PDB entry 7WTR | electron microscopy, 3.50 A resolution | chains C2 and CC of the 19 polymer chains in the assembly

Chain C2:
Molecule: 18S rRNA
Organism: Saccharomyces cerevisiae
Sequence (1800 nucleotides; row label = number of the first residue in the row):
     1 UAUCUGGUUGAUCCUGCCAGUAGUCAUAUGCUUGUCUCAAAGAUUAAGCC
    51 AUGCAUGUCUAAGUAUAAGCAAUUUAUACAGUGAAACUGCGAAUGGCUCA
   101 UUAAAUCAGUUAUCGUUUAUUUGAUAGUUCCUUUACUACAUGGUAUAACU
   151 GUGGUAAUUCUAGAGCUAAUACAUGCUUAAAAUCUCGACCCUUUGGAAGA
   201 GAUGUAUUUAUUAGAUAAAAAAUCAAUGUCUUCGGACUCUUUGAUGAUUC
   251 AUAAUAACUUUUCGAAUCGCAUGGCCUUGUGCUGGCGAUGGUUCAUUCAA
   301 AUUUCUGCCCUAUCAACUUUCGAUGGUAGGAUAGUGGCCUACCAUGGUUU
   351 CAACGGGUAACGGGGAAUAAGGGUUCGAUUCCGGAGAGGGAGCCUGAGAA
   401 ACGGCUACCACAUCCAAGGAAGGCAGCAGGCGCGCAAAUUACCCAAUCCU
   451 AAUUCAGGGAGGUAGUGACAAUAAAUAACGAUACAGGGCCCAUUCGGGUC
   501 UUGUAAUUGGAAUGAGUACAAUGUAAAUACCUUAACGAGGAACAAUUGGA
   551 GGGCAAGUCUGGUGCCAGCAGCCGCGGUAAUUCCAGCUCCAAUAGCGUAU
   601 AUUAAAGUUGUUGCAGUUAAAAAGCUCGUAGUUGAACUUUGGGCCCGGUU
   651 GGCCGGUCCGAUUUUUUCGUGUACUGGAUUUCCAACGGGGCCUUUCCUUC
   701 UGGCUAACCUUGAGUCCUUGUGGCUCUUGGCGAACCAGGACUUUUACUUU
   751 GAAAAAAUUAGAGUGUUCAAAGCAGGCGUAUUGCUCGAAUAUAUUAGCAU
   801 GGAAUAAUAGAAUAGGACGUUUGGUUCUAUUUUGUUGGUUUCUAGGACCA
   851 UCGUAAUGAUUAAUAGGGACGGUCGGGGGCAUCAGUAUUCAAUUGUCAGA
   901 GGUGAAAUUCUUGGAUUUAUUGAAGACUAACUACUGCGAAAGCAUUUGCC
   951 AAGGACGUUUUCAUUAAUCAAGAACGAAAGUUAGGGGAUCGAAGAUGAUC
  1001 AGAUACCGUCGUAGUCUUAACCAUAAACUAUGCCGACUAGGGAUCGGGUG
  1051 GUGUUUUUUUAAUGACCCACUCGGCACCUUACGAGAAAUCAAAGUCUUUG
  1101 GGUUCUGGGGGGAGUAUGGUCGCAAGGCUGAAACUUAAAGGAAUUGACGG
  1151 AAGGGCACCACCAGGAGUGGAGCCUGCGGCUUAAUUUGACUCAACACGGG
  1201 GAAACUCACCAGGUCCAGACACAAUAAGGAUUGACAGAUUGAGAGCUCUU
  1251 UCUUGAUUUUGUGGGUGGUGGUGCAUGGCCGUUCUUAGUUGGUGGAGUGA
  1301 UUUGUCUGCUUAAUUGCGAUAACGAACGAGACCUUAACCUACUAAAUAGU
  1351 GGUGCUAGCAUUUGCUGGUUAUCCACUUCUUAGAGGGACUAUCGGUUUCA
  1401 AGCCGAUGGAAGUUUGAGGCAAUAACAGGUCUGUGAUGCCCUUAGACGUU
  1451 CUGGGCCGCACGCGCGCUACACUGACGGAGCCAGCGAGUCUAACCUUGGC
  1501 CGAGAGGUCUUGGUAAUCUUGUGAAACUCCGUCGUGCUGGGGAUAGAGCA
  1551 UUGUAAUUAUUGCUCUUCAACGAGGAAUUCCUAGUAAGCGCAAGUCAUCA
  1601 GCUUGCGUUGAUUACGUCCCUGCCCUUUGUACACACCGCCCGUCGCUAGU
  1651 ACCGAUUGAAUGGCUUAGUGAGGCCUCAGGAUCUGCUUAGAGAAGGGGGC
  1701 AACUCCAUCUCAGAGCGGAGAAUUUGGACAAACUUGGUCAUUUAGAGGAA
  1751 CUAAAAGUCGUAACAAGGUUUCCGUAGGUGAACCUGCGGAAGGAUCAUUA
Not modelled in the structure: 73-75, 133-135, 489-498, 659-675, 1157-1621, 1631-1634

Chain CC:
Name: Ribosome biogenesis protein TSR1
Organism: Saccharomyces cerevisiae
Reference sequence: Q07381 (TSR1_YEAST); numbering as in UniProt (aligned over 1-788)
Chain sequence (788 residues; row label = number of the first residue in the row):
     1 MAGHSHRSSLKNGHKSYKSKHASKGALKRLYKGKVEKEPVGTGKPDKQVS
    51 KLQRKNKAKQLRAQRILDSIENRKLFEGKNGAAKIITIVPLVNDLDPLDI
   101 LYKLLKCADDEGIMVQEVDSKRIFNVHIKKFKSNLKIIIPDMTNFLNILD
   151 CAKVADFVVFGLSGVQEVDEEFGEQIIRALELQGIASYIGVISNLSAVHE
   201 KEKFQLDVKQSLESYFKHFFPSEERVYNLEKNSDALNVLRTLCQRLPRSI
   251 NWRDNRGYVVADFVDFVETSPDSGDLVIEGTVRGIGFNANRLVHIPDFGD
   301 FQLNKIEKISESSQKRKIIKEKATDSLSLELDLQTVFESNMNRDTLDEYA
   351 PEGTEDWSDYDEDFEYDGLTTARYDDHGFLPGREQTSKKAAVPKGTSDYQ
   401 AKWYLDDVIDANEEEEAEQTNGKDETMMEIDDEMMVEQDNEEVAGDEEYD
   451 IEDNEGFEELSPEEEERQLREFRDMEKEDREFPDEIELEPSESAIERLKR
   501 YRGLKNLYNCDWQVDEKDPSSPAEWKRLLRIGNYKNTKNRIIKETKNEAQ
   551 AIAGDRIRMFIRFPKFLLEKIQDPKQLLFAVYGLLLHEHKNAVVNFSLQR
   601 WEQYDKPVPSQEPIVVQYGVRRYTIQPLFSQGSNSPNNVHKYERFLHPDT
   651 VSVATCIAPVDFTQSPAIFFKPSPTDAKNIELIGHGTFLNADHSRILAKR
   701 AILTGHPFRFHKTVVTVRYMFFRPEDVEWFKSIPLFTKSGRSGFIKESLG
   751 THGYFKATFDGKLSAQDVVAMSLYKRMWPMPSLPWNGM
Not modelled in the structure: 1-12, 34-42, 311-334, 357-483, 788

Interface between chain C2 and chain CC:
Contacting residue pairs (99):
  A46(C2) / Arg-62(CC)  hydrogen bond to the sugar
  A46(C2) / Arg-65(CC)  base contact
  A46(C2) / Ile-66(CC)  base contact
  G48(C2) / Arg-62(CC)  salt bridge to the phosphate
  A100(C2) / Lys-55(CC)  phosphate contact
  U101(C2) / Lys-51(CC)  salt bridge to the phosphate
  U102(C2) / Lys-51(CC)  salt bridge to the phosphate
  G357(C2) / Val-49(CC)  sugar contact
  G357(C2) / Ser-50(CC)  phosphate contact
  G357(C2) / Lys-51(CC)  hydrogen bond to the phosphate
  U358(C2) / Lys-51(CC)  phosphate contact
  U358(C2) / Arg-54(CC)  phosphate contact
  A359(C2) / Arg-54(CC)  salt bridge to the phosphate
  G430(C2) / Arg-240(CC)  sugar contact
  G430(C2) / Gln-244(CC)  hydrogen bond to the sugar
  C431(C2) / Arg-73(CC)  hydrogen bond to the phosphate
  G432(C2) / Ile-66(CC)  sugar contact
  G432(C2) / Ser-69(CC)  hydrogen bond to the phosphate
  G432(C2) / Arg-73(CC)  salt bridge to the phosphate
  C433(C2) / Arg-65(CC)  salt bridge to the phosphate
  C433(C2) / Ser-69(CC)  phosphate contact
  G434(C2) / Arg-65(CC)  salt bridge to the phosphate
  U440(C2) / Ser-233(CC)  phosphate contact
  U440(C2) / Asp-234(CC)  phosphate contact
  U517(C2) / Lys-203(CC)  salt bridge to the phosphate
  U517(C2) / Phe-204(CC)  phosphate contact
  A518(C2) / Lys-201(CC)  phosphate contact
  A518(C2) / Lys-203(CC)  salt bridge to the phosphate
  A518(C2) / Phe-204(CC)  phosphate contact
  G571(C2) / Gly-740(CC)  hydrogen bond to the base
  G571(C2) / Arg-741(CC)  hydrogen bond to the phosphate
  G571(C2) / Asp-760(CC)  base contact
  G571(C2) / Gly-761(CC)  sugar contact
  C572(C2) / Arg-741(CC)  salt bridge to the phosphate
  C572(C2) / Lys-762(CC)  phosphate contact
  C572(C2) / Leu-763(CC)  phosphate contact
  C572(C2) / Gln-766(CC)  phosphate contact
  C573(C2) / Ser-739(CC)  phosphate contact
  C573(C2) / Arg-741(CC)  base contact
  C573(C2) / Gln-766(CC)  phosphate contact
  U618(C2) / Lys-15(CC)  sugar contact
  A619(C2) / Lys-15(CC)  salt bridge to the phosphate
  A619(C2) / Lys-18(CC)  phosphate contact
  A620(C2) / Lys-18(CC)  salt bridge to the phosphate
  A620(C2) / Lys-20(CC)  phosphate contact
  A1026(C2) / Tyr-17(CC)  base contact
  G1107(C2) / Lys-20(CC)  hydrogen bond to the phosphate
  G1108(C2) / Lys-20(CC)  salt bridge to the phosphate
  G1111(C2) / Lys-20(CC)  phosphate contact
  G1114(C2) / His-21(CC)  stacking on the base
  G1114(C2) / Ala-22(CC)  hydrogen bond to the phosphate
  G1114(C2) / Leu-27(CC)  phosphate contact
  U1117(C2) / Lys-44(CC)  sugar contact
  U1117(C2) / Pro-45(CC)  phosphate contact
  U1117(C2) / Asp-46(CC)  hydrogen bond to the sugar
  G1118(C2) / Pro-45(CC)  phosphate contact
  G1140(C2) / Lys-18(CC)  hydrogen bond to the phosphate
  G1141(C2) / Lys-15(CC)  hydrogen bond to the phosphate
  G1141(C2) / Lys-18(CC)  phosphate contact
  A1142(C2) / Lys-15(CC)  salt bridge to the phosphate
  U1647(C2) / Asn-536(CC)  hydrogen bond to the phosphate
  A1648(C2) / Lys-535(CC)  hydrogen bond to the sugar
  A1648(C2) / Asn-536(CC)  phosphate contact
  G1649(C2) / Asn-539(CC)  hydrogen bond to the phosphate
  C1653(C2) / Lys-44(CC)  phosphate contact
  U1661(C2) / Asn-56(CC)  hydrogen bond to the sugar
  U1661(C2) / Gln-60(CC)  hydrogen bond to the base
  G1662(C2) / Asn-56(CC)  hydrogen bond to the sugar
  G1663(C2) / Leu-52(CC)  sugar contact
  A1740(C2) / Gln-53(CC)  hydrogen bond to the sugar
  U1741(C2) / Lys-47(CC)  salt bridge to the phosphate
  U1741(C2) / Gln-60(CC)  hydrogen bond to the sugar
  U1742(C2) / Lys-57(CC)  phosphate contact
  U1742(C2) / Gln-60(CC)  sugar contact
  U1742(C2) / Leu-61(CC)  phosphate contact
  U1743(C2) / Leu-61(CC)  phosphate contact
  U1770(C2) / His-14(CC)  hydrogen bond to the base
  U1771(C2) / His-14(CC)  sugar contact
  C1772(C2) / Tyr-17(CC)  sugar contact
  C1773(C2) / Tyr-17(CC)  sugar contact
  C1773(C2) / Ser-23(CC)  hydrogen bond to the phosphate
  C1773(C2) / Ala-26(CC)  phosphate contact
  C1773(C2) / Arg-29(CC)  salt bridge to the phosphate
  G1774(C2) / Ser-23(CC)  phosphate contact
  G1774(C2) / Lys-24(CC)  hydrogen bond to the phosphate
  G1774(C2) / Gly-25(CC)  hydrogen bond to the phosphate
  U1775(C2) / Lys-24(CC)  phosphate contact
  G1777(C2) / Lys-28(CC)  hydrogen bond to the base
  G1778(C2) / Lys-28(CC)  base contact
  G1780(C2) / Lys-32(CC)  hydrogen bond to the base
  G1780(C2) / Gly-33(CC)  base contact
  A1782(C2) / Gly-33(CC)  phosphate contact
  C1783(C2) / Lys-28(CC)  base contact
  C1784(C2) / Lys-28(CC)  base contact
  G1792(C2) / Lys-15(CC)  sugar contact
  G1792(C2) / Ser-16(CC)  base contact
  G1792(C2) / Tyr-17(CC)  base contact
  G1793(C2) / His-14(CC)  sugar contact
  G1793(C2) / Lys-15(CC)  hydrogen bond to the phosphate
Other interface residues (no listed pair), chain C2 (71 interface residues in all): A51, A360, G429, U439, C566, A567, A570, A621, A1025, A1030, A1113, G1654, A1776, U1779
Other interface residues (no listed pair), chain CC (66 interface residues in all): Gly-43, Ala-58, Gln-64, Lys-130, Lys-132, Arg-225, Leu-236, Arg-245, Lys-505, Asn-506, Ser-764

In short:
71 residues of chain C2 and 66 residues of chain CC are in contact, with 27 hydrogen bonds, 16 salt bridges
and 1 aromatic stacking contact. Polar contacts include G571(C2)/Gly-740(CC), U1661(C2)/Gln-60(CC) and
U1770(C2)/His-14(CC).
Here chain C2 is 18S rRNA and chain CC is Ribosome biogenesis protein TSR1, both from Saccharomyces
cerevisiae. Entry 7WTR (Cryo-EM structure of a yeast pre-40S ribosomal subunit - State Tsr1-3) was determined
by electron microscopy, deposited together with 7WTN, 7WTO, 7WTP and 7WTQ.
